4TTD - chains A and L of the 3 polymer chains in the assembly; structure by X-ray diffraction, 2.15 A resolution.

[Chain A]
Name: Lysozyme C
Source organism: Gallus gallus
Notes: EC 3.2.1.17
UniProt: P00698 (LYSC_CHICK); residues 1-129 here correspond to UniProt positions 19-147 (UniProt number = residue number + 18)
Amino-acid sequence (129 residues; row label = number of the first residue in the row):
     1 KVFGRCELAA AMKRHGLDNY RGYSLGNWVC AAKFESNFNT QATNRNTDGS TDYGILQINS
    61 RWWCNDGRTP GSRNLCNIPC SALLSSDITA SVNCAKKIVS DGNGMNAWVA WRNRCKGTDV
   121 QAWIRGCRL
Disordered / not traced: 128-129
Swiss-Prot annotation at these positions:
  - active site: Glu-35, Asp-52
  - binding site (substrate): Asp-101
Disulfides: Cys-6/Cys-127, Cys-30/Cys-115, Cys-64/Cys-80, Cys-76/Cys-94

[Chain L]
Name: FAb Light Chain
Source organism: Homo sapiens
Notes: antibody fragment or engineered binder
Amino-acid sequence (217 residues; each row starts with the number of its first residue; note: 3 numbers in that range are skipped by the numbering (no residue carries them; nothing is unmodelled there); a row labelled like 27A-27C holds insertion residues (27A, then the next letters in order)):
     1 QSVLTQPPS
    11 VSGAPGQRVS ISCTGRS
27A-27C SNI
    28 GAGYDVHWYQ QLPGKAPKLL IYGNTNRPSG VPVRFSGSKS GTSASLAITG LQAEDEADYY
    88 CQSYDSSL
95A-95B RG
    96 SVFGGGTKLT VL
  107A G
   109 QPKAAPSVTL FPPSSEELQA NKATLVCLIS DFYPGAVTVA WKADSSPVKA GVETTTPSKQ
   169 SNN
   173 KYAASSYLSL TPEQWKSHRS YSCQVTHEGS TVEKTVAPTE CS
Disordered / not traced: 212-214
Disulfides: Cys-23/Cys-88, Cys-135/Cys-195

[Chain A / chain L interface]
Pairs across the interface (19; chain A residue first):
  Asp-101(A) / Arg-95A(L)  salt bridge
  Gly-102(A) / Arg-95A(L)
  Asn-103(A) / Tyr-91(L)  hydrogen bond
  Asn-103(A) / Ser-93(L)  hydrogen bond (side chain-backbone)
  Asn-103(A) / Arg-95A(L)
  Asn-106(A) / Tyr-31(L)  hydrogen bond (backbone-side chain)
  Asn-106(A) / Tyr-91(L)
  Val-109(A) / Ala-29(L)
  Val-109(A) / Gly-30(L)
  Val-109(A) / Tyr-31(L)
  Arg-112(A) / Tyr-31(L)
  Arg-112(A) / Asp-32(L)  hydrogen bond (side chain-backbone)
  Arg-112(A) / His-34(L)
  Arg-112(A) / Gln-89(L)
  Arg-112(A) / Ser-90(L)
  Arg-112(A) / Tyr-91(L)
  Asn-113(A) / Gly-30(L)
  Asn-113(A) / Tyr-31(L)
  Asn-113(A) / Asp-32(L)
Also at the interface, not in a pair above, chain A (8 interface residues in all): Ala-107
Also at the interface, not in a pair above, chain L (11 interface residues in all): Asp-92

[Overview]
The interface between chain A and chain L involves 8 residues on one side and 11 on the other; the contacts
include 4 hydrogen bonds and 1 salt bridge. Polar pairs include Asp-101(A)/Arg-95A(L), Asn-103(A)/Tyr-91(L)
and Asn-103(A)/Ser-93(L).
Here chain A is Lysozyme C (Gallus gallus) and chain L is FAb Light Chain (Homo sapiens). Entry 4TTD
(Structure of a lysozyme antibody complex) was determined by X-ray diffraction.
